Entry 1CNY (X-ray diffraction, 2.30 A resolution); this record covers chain A.

== Chain A ==
Name: Carbonic anhydrase II
Organism: Homo sapiens
Notes: EC 4.2.1.1
Reference sequence: P00918 (CAH2_HUMAN); the author numbering skips numbers that UniProt does not, so the offset changes along the chain: 2-125 = UniProt 1-124; 127-261 = UniProt 125-259
Amino-acid sequence (260 residues; numbered 1 to 261; 1 number in that range is skipped by the numbering (no residue carries it; nothing is unmodelled there); the number before each row is that of its first residue):
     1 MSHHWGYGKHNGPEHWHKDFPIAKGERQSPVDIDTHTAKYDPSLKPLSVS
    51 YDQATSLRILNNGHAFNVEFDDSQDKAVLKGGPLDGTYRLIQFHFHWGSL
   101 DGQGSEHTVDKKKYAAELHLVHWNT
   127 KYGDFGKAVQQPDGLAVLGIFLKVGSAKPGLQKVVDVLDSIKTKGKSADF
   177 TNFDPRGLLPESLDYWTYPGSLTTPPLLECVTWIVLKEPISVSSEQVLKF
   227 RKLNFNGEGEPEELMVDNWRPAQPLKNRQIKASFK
Unresolved in the structure: 1-3, 261
Metal / ion sites: Zn2+: His94, His96, His119 (together with EG3); Hg2+: Gln137, Glu205, Cys206
Residues lining bound ligands: EG3 (phenylalanylaminodi(ethyloxy)ethyl benzenesulfonamideaminocarbonylbenzenesulfonamide): Gln92, His94, His96, Glu106, His119, Val121, Phe131, Val135, Gln136, Val143, Ser197, Leu198, Thr199, Thr200, Pro202, Leu204, Trp209

== Overview ==
Ligands of chain A: compound EG3. His94, His96 and His119 form the Zn2+ site. Gln137, Glu205 and Cys206 form
the Hg2+ site.
Chain A is Carbonic anhydrase II (Homo sapiens); the structure, Secondary interactions significantly removed
from the sulfonamide binding pocket of carbonic anhydrase II influence binding constants, was determined by
X-ray diffraction (same publication as 1CNW and 1CNX).
